Entry 1IM2 (X-ray diffraction, 2.80 A resolution); this record covers chain A.

# Chain A
Molecule: ATP-dependent hsl protease ATP-binding subunit hslu
Organism: Haemophilus influenzae
UniProtKB: P43773 (HSLU_HAEIN); residue numbers follow UniProt; this construct covers 1-444
Sequence (444 residues; row label = number of the first residue in the row):
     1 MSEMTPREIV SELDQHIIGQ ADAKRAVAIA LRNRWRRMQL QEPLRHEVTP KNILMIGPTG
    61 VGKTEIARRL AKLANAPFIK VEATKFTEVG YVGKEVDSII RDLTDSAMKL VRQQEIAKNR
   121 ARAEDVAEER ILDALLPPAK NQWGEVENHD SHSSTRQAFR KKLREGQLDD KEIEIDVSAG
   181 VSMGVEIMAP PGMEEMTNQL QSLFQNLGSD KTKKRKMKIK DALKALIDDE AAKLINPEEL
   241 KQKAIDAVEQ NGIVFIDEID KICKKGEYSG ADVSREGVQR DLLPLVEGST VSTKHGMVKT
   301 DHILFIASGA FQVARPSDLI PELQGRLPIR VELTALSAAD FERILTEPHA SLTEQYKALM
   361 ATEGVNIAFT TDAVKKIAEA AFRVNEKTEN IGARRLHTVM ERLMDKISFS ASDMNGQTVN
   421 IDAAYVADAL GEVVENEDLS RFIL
Disordered / not traced: 1, 131-225, 265-266
Sequence notes: modified residue (1, 4, 38, 55, 108, 183, 188, 193, 196, 217, 297, 360, 400, 404, 414)
Modified positions: Mse1, Mse183, Mse188, Mse193, Mse196, Mse217 (selenomethionine); Mse4, Mse38, Mse55, Mse108, Mse297, Mse360, Mse400, Mse404, Mse414 (selenomethionine; parent Met)
Ligand contacts: ADP (adenosine-5'-diphosphate): His16, Ile17, Ile18, Gln20, Pro58, Thr59, Gly60, Val61, Gly62, Lys63, Thr64, Glu65, Leu336, Ile344, Pro348, Ala393, Arg394, His397
Curated features (UniProtKB/Swiss-Prot):
  - binding site (ATP): Ile18, Gly60 to Glu65, Asp257, Ile306 to Gly309, Glu322, Arg394

# In short
Chain A binds ADP. From UniProt: 14 ATP-binding residues.
Chain A is ATP-dependent hsl protease ATP-binding subunit hslu (Haemophilus influenzae); the structure, HslU,
Haemophilus Influenzae, Selenomethionine Variant, was determined by X-ray diffraction, deposited together with
1G41.
